2H04 - chain A; structure by X-ray diffraction, 2.30 A resolution.

Chain A:
Molecule: Protein tyrosine phosphatase, receptor type, B,
From: Homo sapiens
Notes: EC 3.1.3.48; fragment: catalytic domain, residues 1662-1973
UniProtKB: Q3MIV7 (Q3MIV7_HUMAN); numbering as in UniProt (aligned over 1662-1973)
Amino-acid sequence (313 residues; row label = number of the first residue in the row):
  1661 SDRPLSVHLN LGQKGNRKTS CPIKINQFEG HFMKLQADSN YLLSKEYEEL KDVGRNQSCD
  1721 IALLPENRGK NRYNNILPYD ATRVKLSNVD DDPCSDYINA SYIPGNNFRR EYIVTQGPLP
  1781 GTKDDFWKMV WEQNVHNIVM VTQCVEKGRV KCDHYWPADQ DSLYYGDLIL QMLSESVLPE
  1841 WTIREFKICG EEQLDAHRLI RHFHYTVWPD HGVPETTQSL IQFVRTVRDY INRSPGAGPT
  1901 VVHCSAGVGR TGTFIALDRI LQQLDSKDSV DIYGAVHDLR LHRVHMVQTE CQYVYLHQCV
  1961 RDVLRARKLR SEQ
Unresolved in the structure: 1661-1677, 1749-1754, 1852-1856, 1969-1973
Ligand contacts: inhibitors (4UN; {4-[2,2-bis(5-methyl-1,2,4-oxadiazol-3-yl)-3-phenylpropyl]phenyl}sulfamic acid): Tyr-1733, Asn-1734, Asn-1735, Ile-1736, Asp-1870, His-1871, Cys-1904, Ser-1905, Ala-1906, Gly-1907, Val-1908, Gly-1909, Arg-1910, His-1945, Gln-1948

Summary:
Chain A binds inhibitors.
Chain A is Protein tyrosine phosphatase, receptor type, B, (Homo sapiens); the structure, Structural studies
of protein tyrosine phosphatase beta catalytic domain in complex with inhibitors, was determined by X-ray
diffraction (same publication as 2H02 and 2H03).
